Entry 7BGE (electron microscopy, 3.60 A resolution); this record covers chains c and j of the 9 polymer chains in the assembly.

# Chain c
Molecule: 30S ribosomal protein S3
Source organism: Staphylococcus aureus (strain NCTC 8325)
UniProt: Q2FW12 (RS3_STAA8); numbering as in UniProt (aligned over 1-217)
Chain sequence (217 residues; numbered 1 to 217; the number before each row is that of its first residue):
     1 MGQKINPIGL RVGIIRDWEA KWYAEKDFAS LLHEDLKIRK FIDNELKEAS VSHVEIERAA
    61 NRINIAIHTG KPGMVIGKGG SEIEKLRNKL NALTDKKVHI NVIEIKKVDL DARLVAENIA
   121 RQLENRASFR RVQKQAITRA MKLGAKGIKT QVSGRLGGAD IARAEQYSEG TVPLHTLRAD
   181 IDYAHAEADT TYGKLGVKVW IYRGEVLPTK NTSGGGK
Not modelled in the structure: 1-2, 205-217

# Chain j
Molecule: 30S ribosomal protein S10
Source organism: Staphylococcus aureus subsp. aureus NCTC 8325
UniProt: Q931G5 (RS10_STAAM); residues 1-102 here = UniProt positions 1-102
Chain sequence (102 residues; each row starts with the number of its first residue):
     1 MAKQKIRIRL KAYDHRVIDQ SAEKIVETAK RSGADVSGPI PLPTEKSVYT IIRAVHMYKD
    61 SREQFEQRTH KRLIDIVNPT PKTVDALMGL NLPSGVDIEI KL
Not modelled in the structure: 1-4, 102

# How chain c and chain j interact
Contacting residue pairs (12; chain c residue first):
  Gly13(c) - Arg16(j)
  Trp18(c) - Asp14(j)
  Lys21(c) - Ser94(j)
  Lys21(c) - Gly95(j)
  Trp22(c) - Tyr13(j)
  Tyr23(c) - Lys11(j)
  Tyr23(c) - Ala12(j)
  Tyr23(c) - Tyr13(j)  hydrophobic
  Tyr23(c) - Thr69(j)  hydrogen bond
  Tyr23(c) - Gly95(j)  hydrogen bond (backbone-backbone)
  Tyr23(c) - Asp97(j)
  Ala24(c) - Tyr13(j)  hydrogen bond (backbone-side chain)
Other interface residues (no listed pair), chain c (11 interface residues in all): Ile5, Ile14, Glu25, Phe28, Glu57
Other interface residues (no listed pair), chain j (11 interface residues in all): Arg53, Val96

# Overview
Chain c and chain j each contribute 11 residues to their interface; the contacts include 3 hydrogen bonds.
Polar contacts include Tyr23(c)-Thr69(j), Ala24(c)-Tyr13(j) and Tyr23(c)-Gly95(j).
Chain c is 30S ribosomal protein S3 (Staphylococcus aureus (strain NCTC 8325)) and chain j is 30S ribosomal
protein S10 (Staphylococcus aureus subsp. aureus NCTC 8325); the structure, Staphylococcus aureus 30S
ribosomal subunit in presence of spermidine (head only), was determined by electron microscopy.
